5NG5 - chains L and J of the 15 polymer chains in the assembly; structure by electron microscopy, 6.50 A resolution (low resolution: residue-level contacts below are approximate; hydrogen-bond / salt-bridge calls are withheld).

== Chain L (and J) ==
Molecule: Multidrug efflux pump subunit AcrB
Source organism: Escherichia coli
Notes: chain J of this document is another copy of the same molecule, construct and numbering; everything in this record applies to it too
UniProt: P31224 (ACRB_ECOLI); residue numbers follow UniProt; this construct covers 1-1049
Amino-acid sequence (1049 residues; row label = number of the first residue in the row):
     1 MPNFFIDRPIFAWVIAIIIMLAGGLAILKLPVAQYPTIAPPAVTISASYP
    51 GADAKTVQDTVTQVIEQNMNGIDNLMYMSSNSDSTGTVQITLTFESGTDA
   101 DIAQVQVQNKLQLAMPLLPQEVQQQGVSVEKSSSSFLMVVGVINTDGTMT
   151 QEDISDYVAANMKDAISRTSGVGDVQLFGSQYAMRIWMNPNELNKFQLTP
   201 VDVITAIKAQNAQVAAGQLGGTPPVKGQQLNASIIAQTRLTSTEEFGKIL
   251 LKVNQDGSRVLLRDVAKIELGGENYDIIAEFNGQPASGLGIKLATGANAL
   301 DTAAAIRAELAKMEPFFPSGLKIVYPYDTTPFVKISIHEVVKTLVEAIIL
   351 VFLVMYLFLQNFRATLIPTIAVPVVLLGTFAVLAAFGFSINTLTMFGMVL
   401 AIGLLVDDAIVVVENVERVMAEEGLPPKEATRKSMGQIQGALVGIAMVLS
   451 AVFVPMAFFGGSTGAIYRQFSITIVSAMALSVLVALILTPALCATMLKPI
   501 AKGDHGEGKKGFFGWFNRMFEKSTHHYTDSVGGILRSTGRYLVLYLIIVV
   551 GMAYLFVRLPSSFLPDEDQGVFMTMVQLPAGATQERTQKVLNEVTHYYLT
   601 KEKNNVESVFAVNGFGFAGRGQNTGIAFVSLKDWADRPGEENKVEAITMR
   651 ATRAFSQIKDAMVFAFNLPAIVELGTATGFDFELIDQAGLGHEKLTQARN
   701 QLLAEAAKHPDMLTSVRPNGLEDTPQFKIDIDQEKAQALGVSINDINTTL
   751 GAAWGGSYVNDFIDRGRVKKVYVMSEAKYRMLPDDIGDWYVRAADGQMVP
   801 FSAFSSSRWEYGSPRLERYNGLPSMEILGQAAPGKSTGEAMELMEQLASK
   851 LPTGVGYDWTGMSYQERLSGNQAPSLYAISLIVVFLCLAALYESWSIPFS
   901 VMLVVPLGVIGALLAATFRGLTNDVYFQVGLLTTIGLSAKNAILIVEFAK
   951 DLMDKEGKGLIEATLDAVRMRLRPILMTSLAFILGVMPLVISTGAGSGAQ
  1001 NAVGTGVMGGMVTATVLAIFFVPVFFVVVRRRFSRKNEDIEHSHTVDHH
Disordered / not traced: 1038-1049 (chain J: 1034-1049)
Swiss-Prot annotation at these positions:
  - mutagenesis: His526 (H526Y: Partially restores chloramphenicol resistance to an AcrZ G30R mutant)
Small-molecule neighbours: 5QF (6-[2-(3,4-dimethoxyphenyl)ethylsulfanyl]-8-[4-(2-methoxyethyl)piperazin-1-yl]-3,3-dimethyl-1,4-dihydropyrano[3,4-c]pyridine-5-carbonitrile): Phe136, Val139, Gln151, Phe178, Gly179, Ile277, Ala279, Ser287, Gly288, Leu289, Pro326, Tyr327, Met573, Phe610, Val612, Phe615, Arg620, Phe628, Leu668

== How chain L and chain J interact ==
Contacting residue pairs - 145 pairs, chain L then chain J:
  Arg8(L) - Glu893(J)
  Arg8(L) - Lys950(J)
  Pro9(L) - Glu893(J)
  Ile10(L) - Glu893(J)
  Phe11(L) - Ala890(J)
  Phe11(L) - Glu893(J)
  Val14(L) - Leu886(J)
  Val14(L) - Ala889(J)
  Ile17(L) - Trp895(J)
  Ile18(L) - Leu886(J)
  Leu21(L) - Ile879(J)
  Leu25(L) - Ile879(J)
  Asp101(L) - Gln106(J)
  Val105(L) - Val105(J)
  Val105(L) - Asn109(J)
  Gln108(L) - Asn109(J)
  Gln108(L) - Gln112(J)
  Gln108(L) - Leu113(J)
  Asn109(L) - Gln112(J)
  Gln112(L) - Gln112(J)
  Gln123(L) - Pro116(J)
  Gln123(L) - Gln120(J)
  Gln124(L) - Pro116(J)
  Gln124(L) - Pro119(J)
  Gln124(L) - Gln120(J)
  Gln125(L) - Pro116(J)
  Gln125(L) - Leu117(J)
  Gly126(L) - Pro116(J)
  Val127(L) - Leu113(J)
  Val127(L) - Pro116(J)
  Ser128(L) - Leu113(J)
  Val129(L) - Leu113(J)
  Lys131(L) - Asp73(J)
  Lys131(L) - Lys110(J)
  Arg168(L) - Tyr819(J)
  Arg168(L) - Asn820(J)
  Arg168(L) - Leu822(J)
  Val172(L) - Gly71(J)
  Gly173(L) - Asn70(J)
  Gly173(L) - Gly71(J)
  Ala209(L) - Ile743(J)
  Ala209(L) - Asn744(J)
  Ala209(L) - Asn747(J)
  Gln210(L) - Gln733(J)
  Gln210(L) - Gln737(J)
  Gln210(L) - Ile743(J)
  Gln213(L) - Tyr49(J)
  Gln213(L) - Asp53(J)
  Gln213(L) - Thr56(J)
  Gln213(L) - Thr60(J)
  Val214(L) - Asn747(J)
  Val214(L) - Gly751(J)
  Ala215(L) - Tyr49(J)
  Ala215(L) - Pro50(J)
  Ala215(L) - Gly51(J)
  Ala215(L) - Ala52(J)
  Ala215(L) - Gly751(J)
  Ala215(L) - Gly755(J)
  Ala216(L) - Gly51(J)
  Ala216(L) - Ala52(J)
  Ala216(L) - Leu750(J)
  Ala216(L) - Trp754(J)
  Gly217(L) - Gly51(J)
  Gly217(L) - Trp754(J)
  Gly217(L) - Gly755(J)
  Gln218(L) - Ser84(J)
  Gln218(L) - Arg780(J)
  Leu219(L) - Phe727(J)
  Leu219(L) - Trp754(J)
  Leu219(L) - Arg780(J)
  Leu219(L) - Met781(J)
  Leu219(L) - Pro783(J)
  Gly220(L) - Gln622(J)
  Gly220(L) - Arg780(J)
  Gly220(L) - Met781(J)
  Gly221(L) - Gln622(J)
  Gly221(L) - Arg780(J)
  Gly221(L) - Met781(J)
  Thr222(L) - Tyr275(J)
  Thr222(L) - Asp276(J)
  Thr222(L) - Gln584(J)
  Thr222(L) - Gln622(J)
  Thr222(L) - Met774(J)
  Thr222(L) - Arg780(J)
  Pro223(L) - Trp187(J)
  Pro223(L) - Tyr275(J)
  Pro223(L) - Ala777(J)
  Pro223(L) - Arg780(J)
  Pro223(L) - Met781(J)
  Pro224(L) - Gln584(J)
  Pro224(L) - Met781(J)
  Val225(L) - Glu585(J)
  Val225(L) - Met781(J)
  Lys226(L) - Glu585(J)
  Gly227(L) - Glu585(J)
  Gln228(L) - Thr583(J)
  Gln228(L) - Glu585(J)
  Gln228(L) - Met781(J)
  Gln229(L) - Thr583(J)
  Gln229(L) - Arg586(J)
  Leu230(L) - Thr583(J)
  Leu230(L) - Trp809(J)
  Asn231(L) - Gly581(J)
  Asn231(L) - Thr583(J)
  Asn231(L) - Gln622(J)
  Ala232(L) - Pro725(J)
  Ala232(L) - Trp809(J)
  Ser233(L) - Ser84(J)
  Ser233(L) - Gln726(J)
  Ser233(L) - Phe727(J)
  Ile234(L) - Asp53(J)
  Ile234(L) - Phe727(J)
  Ile234(L) - Ile729(J)
  Ile234(L) - Trp754(J)
  Ile235(L) - Asp53(J)
  Ile235(L) - Gln726(J)
  Ile235(L) - Phe727(J)
  Ile235(L) - Lys728(J)
  Ile235(L) - Ile729(J)
  Ala236(L) - Lys728(J)
  Ala236(L) - Leu750(J)
  Gln237(L) - Ile731(J)
  Gln237(L) - Gln733(J)
  Gln237(L) - Asn747(J)
  Thr238(L) - Thr56(J)
  Thr238(L) - Lys728(J)
  Arg239(L) - Thr60(J)
  Leu250(L) - Gln733(J)
  Leu250(L) - Glu734(J)
  Leu250(L) - Gln737(J)
  Val253(L) - Gln737(J)
  Val253(L) - Ala738(J)
  Asn254(L) - Ala738(J)
  Gln255(L) - Ala738(J)
  Gly257(L) - Glu734(J)
  Arg259(L) - Glu734(J)
  Phe316(L) - Ala688(J)
  Asp761(L) - Pro119(J)
  Ile763(L) - Asp59(J)
  Gly766(L) - Gln63(J)
  Arg767(L) - Gln63(J)
  Arg767(L) - Gln67(J)
  Val768(L) - Asp59(J)
  Val768(L) - Gln63(J)
  Val768(L) - Gln67(J)
Interface residues without a listed pair, chain L (79 interface residues in all): Ile102, Gln104, Val122, Glu130, Lys163, Asp164, Ser167, Asp174, Val175, Gln181, Leu251, Tyr758, Lys770
Interface residues without a listed pair, chain J (81 interface residues in all): Lys55, Val64, Met69, Thr85, Ile102, Gln108, Ala114, Leu118, Glu121, Arg185, Phe459, Ala582, Lys778, Leu782

== In short ==
79 residues of chain L face 81 of chain J across their interface. Chain L binds compound 5QF. From UniProt:
one mutagenesis site on chain L.
Both chains are Multidrug efflux pump subunit AcrB (Escherichia coli). Entry 5NG5 (multi-drug efflux; membrane
transport; RND superfamily; Drug resistance) was determined by electron microscopy together with 5O66, 5V5S
and 5NC5 from the same study.
